Entry 4FBK (X-ray diffraction, 2.38 A resolution); this record covers chains A and B.

[Chain A (and B)]
Name: DNA repair and telomere maintenance protein nbs1, DNA repair protein rad32 CHIMERIC PROTEIN
Source organism: Schizosaccharomyces pombe
Notes: fragment: UNP O43070 residues 474-531, UNP Q09683 residues 15-413; chain B of this document is another copy of the same molecule, construct and numbering; everything in this record applies to it too
UniProtKB: chimeric construct of O43070, Q09683: residues 474-531 from O43070 (NBS1_SCHPO) positions 474-531 (same numbers); residues 1015-1413 from Q09683 positions 15-413 (UniProt number = residue number - 1000)
Chain sequence (472 residues; numbered -4 to 1413; 946 numbers in that range are skipped by the numbering (no residue carries them; nothing is unmodelled there); the number before each row is that of its first residue; numbers below 1 keep their minus sign (Gly-4 is residue -4)):
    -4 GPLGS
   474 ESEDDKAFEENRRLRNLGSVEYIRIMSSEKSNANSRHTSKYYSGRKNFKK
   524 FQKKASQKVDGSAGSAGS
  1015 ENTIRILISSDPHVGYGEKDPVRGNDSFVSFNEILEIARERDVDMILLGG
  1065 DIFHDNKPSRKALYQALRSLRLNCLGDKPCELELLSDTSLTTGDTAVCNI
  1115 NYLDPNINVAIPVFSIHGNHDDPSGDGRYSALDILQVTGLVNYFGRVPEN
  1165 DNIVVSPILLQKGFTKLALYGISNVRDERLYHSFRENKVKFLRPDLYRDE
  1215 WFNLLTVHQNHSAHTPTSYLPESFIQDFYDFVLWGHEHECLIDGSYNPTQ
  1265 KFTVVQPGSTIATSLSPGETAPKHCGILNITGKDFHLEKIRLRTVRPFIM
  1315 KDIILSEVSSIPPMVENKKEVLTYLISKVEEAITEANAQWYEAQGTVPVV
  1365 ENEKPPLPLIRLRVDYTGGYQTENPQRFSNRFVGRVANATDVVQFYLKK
Not modelled in the structure: -4 to 0, 474-476, 499-517, 527-540, 1103-1107, 1140-1141 (chain B: -4 to 0, 474-479, 498-540, 1101-1110, 1139-1140)
Sequence notes: expression tag (-4 to 0); linker (532-541)
Metal / ion sites: Mn2+ near Asp1025 (its only coordinating residue here)

[Chain A / chain B interface]
Pairs across the interface (68; chain A residue first):
  Phe524(A) - Pro1119(B)
  Phe524(A) - Asn1122(B)
  Gln525(A) - Asp1091(B)  hydrogen bond
  Gln525(A) - Asn1122(B)  hydrogen bond (backbone-side chain)
  Lys526(A) - Asp1118(B)  hydrogen bond (side chain-backbone)
  Lys526(A) - Pro1119(B)
  Lys526(A) - Ile1121(B)  hydrogen bond (side chain-backbone)
  Lys526(A) - Asn1122(B)  hydrogen bond
  Asn1070(A) - Arg1074(B)  hydrogen bond (backbone-side chain)
  Lys1071(A) - Pro1072(B)  hydrogen bond (side chain-backbone)
  Lys1071(A) - Ser1073(B)
  Arg1074(A) - Asn1070(B)  hydrogen bond (side chain-backbone)
  Arg1074(A) - Lys1071(B)
  Arg1074(A) - Ser1138(B)
  Arg1074(A) - Tyr1143(B)
  Arg1074(A) - Ile1148(B)
  Lys1075(A) - Arg1142(B)
  Lys1075(A) - Tyr1143(B)
  Leu1077(A) - Leu1077(B)  hydrophobic
  Tyr1078(A) - Tyr1143(B)  hydrophobic
  Tyr1078(A) - Asp1147(B)
  Tyr1078(A) - Val1151(B)  hydrophobic
  Gln1079(A) - Tyr1143(B)  hydrogen bond
  Leu1081(A) - Ile1148(B)  hydrophobic
  Leu1081(A) - Val1151(B)  hydrophobic
  Leu1081(A) - Thr1152(B)
  Arg1082(A) - Val1151(B)
  Arg1085(A) - Val1111(B)
  Arg1085(A) - Asp1118(B)  salt bridge
  Arg1085(A) - Ile1121(B)
  Arg1085(A) - Gln1150(B)
  Arg1085(A) - Val1151(B)  hydrogen bond (side chain-backbone)
  Arg1085(A) - Gly1153(B)
  Leu1086(A) - Val1111(B)  hydrophobic
  Leu1089(A) - Asn1120(B)
  Gly1090(A) - Asn1120(B)
  Asp1091(A) - Asn1120(B)
  Asp1108(A) - Arg1082(B)  salt bridge
  Ala1110(A) - Arg1082(B)
  Ala1110(A) - Leu1086(B)
  Val1111(A) - Arg1085(B)
  Cys1112(A) - Arg1085(B)
  Asp1118(A) - Arg1085(B)  salt bridge
  Pro1119(A) - Asn1122(B)
  Asn1120(A) - Leu1089(B)
  Asn1120(A) - Gly1090(B)
  Asn1120(A) - Asp1091(B)
  Asn1120(A) - Ile1121(B)
  Asn1120(A) - Asn1122(B)  hydrogen bond (backbone-backbone)
  Ile1121(A) - Arg1085(B)
  Ile1121(A) - Asn1120(B)
  Asn1122(A) - Asn1120(B)  hydrogen bond
  Gly1139(A) - Arg1074(B)
  Tyr1143(A) - Arg1074(B)  hydrogen bond (backbone-side chain)
  Tyr1143(A) - Lys1075(B)
  Tyr1143(A) - Tyr1078(B)  hydrophobic
  Tyr1143(A) - Gln1079(B)  hydrogen bond
  Asp1147(A) - Tyr1078(B)
  Ile1148(A) - Arg1074(B)
  Ile1148(A) - Leu1081(B)  hydrophobic
  Gln1150(A) - Arg1085(B)  hydrogen bond (backbone-side chain)
  Val1151(A) - Tyr1078(B)  hydrophobic
  Val1151(A) - Leu1081(B)  hydrophobic
  Val1151(A) - Arg1082(B)
  Val1151(A) - Arg1085(B)  hydrogen bond (backbone-side chain)
  Thr1152(A) - Leu1081(B)
  Thr1152(A) - Thr1152(B)
  Gly1153(A) - Arg1085(B)
Also at the interface, not in a pair above, chain A (37 interface residues in all): Ser1138, Ser1144, Ala1145
Also at the interface, not in a pair above, chain B (33 interface residues in all): Ser1144, Ala1145
The authors on this interface:
  - hot spots on chain A (mutagenesis) - F524E: decreased binding to SpMre11

[Overview]
37 residues of chain A and 33 residues of chain B are in contact; the contacts include 16 hydrogen bonds and 3
salt bridges. Polar pairs include Arg1085(A)-Asp1118(B), Asp1108(A)-Arg1082(B) and Gln525(A)-Asp1091(B). The
paper reports that F524E of chain A reduces binding to SpMre11.
Both chains are DNA repair and telomere maintenance protein nbs1, DNA repair protein rad32 CHIMERIC PROTEIN
(Schizosaccharomyces pombe). Entry 4FBK (Crystal structure of a covalently fused Nbs1-Mre11 complex with one
manganese ion per active site) was determined by X-ray diffraction (same publication as 4FBQ, 4FBW and 4FCX).
